Entry 7V69 (electron microscopy, 3.40 A resolution); this record covers chains B and C of the 5 polymer chains in the assembly.

== Chain B ==
Name: Guanine nucleotide-binding protein G(I)/G(S)/G(T) subunit beta-1
From: Homo sapiens
Reference sequence: P62873 (GBB1_HUMAN); residues 2-340 here = UniProt positions 2-340
Sequence (339 residues; numbered 2 to 340; the number before each row is that of its first residue):
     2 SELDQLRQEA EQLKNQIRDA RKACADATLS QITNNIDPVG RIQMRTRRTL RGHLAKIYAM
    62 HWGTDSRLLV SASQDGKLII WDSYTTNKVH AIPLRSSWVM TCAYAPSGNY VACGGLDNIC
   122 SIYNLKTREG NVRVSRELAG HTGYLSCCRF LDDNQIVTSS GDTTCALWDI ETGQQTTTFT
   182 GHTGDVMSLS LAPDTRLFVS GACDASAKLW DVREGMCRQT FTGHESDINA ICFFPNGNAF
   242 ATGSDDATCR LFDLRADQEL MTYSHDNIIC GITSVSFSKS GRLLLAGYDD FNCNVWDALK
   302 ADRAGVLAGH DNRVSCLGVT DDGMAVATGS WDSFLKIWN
Disordered / not traced: 2
UniProt features mapped onto this chain:
  - modified residue: S2 (N-acetylserine), H266 (Phosphohistidine)
  - natural variant: L30 (L30F: In MRD42; uncertain significance), R52 (R52G: In MRD42), G64 (G64V: In MRD42), D76 (D76E: In MRD42; D76G: In MRD42), G77 (G77S: In MRD42), K78 (K78R: In MRD42), I80 (I80N: In MRD42; I80T: In MRD42), H91 (H91R: In MRD42; uncertain significance), A92 (A92T: In MRD42), P94 (P94S: In MRD42), L95 (L95P: In MRD42), R96 (R96L: In MRD42), 5 further natural variant entries in UniProt

== Chain C ==
Name: Guanine nucleotide-binding protein G(I)/G(S)/G(O) subunit gamma-2
From: Homo sapiens
Reference sequence: P59768 (GBG2_HUMAN); numbering as in UniProt (aligned over 1-71)
Sequence (71 residues; row label = number of the first residue in the row):
     1 MASNNTASIA QARKLVEQLK MEANIDRIKV SKAAADLMAY CEAHAKEDPL LTPVPASENP
    61 FREKKFFCAI L
Disordered / not traced: 1-6, 64-71
UniProt features mapped onto this chain:
  - modified residue: A2 (N-acetylalanine), C68 (Cysteine methyl ester)
  - lipidation: C68 (S-geranylgeranyl cysteine)

== Interface between chain B and chain C ==
Pairs across the interface (86; chain B residue first):
  L4(B) - S8(C)
  L7(B) - I9(C)
  L7(B) - A12(C)  hydrophobic
  L7(B) - R13(C)
  L7(B) - V16(C)
  E10(B) - V16(C)
  E10(B) - K20(C)  salt bridge
  A11(B) - V16(C)  hydrophobic
  L14(B) - L19(C)  hydrophobic
  L14(B) - K20(C)
  L14(B) - A23(C)  hydrophobic
  K15(B) - L19(C)
  I18(B) - L19(C)  hydrophobic
  I18(B) - A23(C)  hydrophobic
  A21(B) - R27(C)
  A24(B) - K29(C)  hydrogen bond (backbone-side chain)
  C25(B) - R27(C)
  C25(B) - I28(C)
  C25(B) - K29(C)
  C25(B) - V30(C)  hydrogen bond (backbone-backbone)
  A26(B) - V30(C)  hydrophobic
  D27(B) - V30(C)
  D27(B) - S31(C)  hydrogen bond
  A28(B) - V30(C)
  L30(B) - A34(C)  hydrophobic
  I33(B) - V30(C)
  I33(B) - A34(C)  hydrophobic
  I37(B) - M38(C)  hydrophobic
  I43(B) - L50(C)
  I43(B) - L51(C)
  R48(B) - F61(C)
  R49(B) - F61(C)  hydrogen bond (side chain-backbone)
  R49(B) - R62(C)
  R49(B) - E63(C)  hydrogen bond (side chain-backbone)
  S84(B) - F61(C)
  Y85(B) - P60(C)  hydrophobic
  Y85(B) - F61(C)  hydrophobic
  M217(B) - Q18(C)
  C218(B) - Q18(C)
  C218(B) - E22(C)  hydrogen bond
  R219(B) - E22(C)
  R219(B) - I25(C)
  Q220(B) - I25(C)
  F235(B) - L37(C)  hydrophobic
  F235(B) - Y40(C)  hydrophobic
  F235(B) - C41(C)  hydrophobic
  P236(B) - Y40(C)
  N237(B) - D36(C)  hydrogen bond
  N237(B) - Y40(C)
  N239(B) - D36(C)
  A240(B) - L37(C)  hydrophobic
  D254(B) - A33(C)
  R256(B) - R27(C)
  R256(B) - I28(C)  hydrogen bond (backbone-backbone)
  R256(B) - K32(C)
  R256(B) - A33(C)
  R256(B) - D36(C)
  A257(B) - I28(C)
  Q259(B) - V30(C)
  L261(B) - V30(C)  hydrophobic
  S279(B) - L50(C)
  K280(B) - E47(C)  salt bridge
  S281(B) - Y40(C)
  S281(B) - C41(C)  hydrogen bond (backbone-side chain)
  S281(B) - H44(C)
  S281(B) - D48(C)
  G282(B) - C41(C)
  R283(B) - C41(C)
  R283(B) - L51(C)
  L300(B) - C41(C)  hydrophobic
  D323(B) - E47(C)
  D323(B) - P49(C)
  G324(B) - P49(C)
  G324(B) - L50(C)
  M325(B) - P49(C)  hydrophobic
  M325(B) - L50(C)
  M325(B) - V54(C)  hydrophobic
  M325(B) - N59(C)
  M325(B) - P60(C)
  M325(B) - F61(C)  hydrophobic
  A326(B) - F61(C)  hydrophobic
  V327(B) - L50(C)  hydrophobic
  I338(B) - F61(C)  hydrophobic
  N340(B) - L50(C)
  N340(B) - N59(C)  hydrogen bond
  N340(B) - F61(C)
Interface residues without a listed pair, chain B (52 interface residues in all): W63, D258, L284, V320
Interface residues without a listed pair, chain C (38 interface residues in all): M21, D26

== Summary ==
Chain B and chain C form an interface of 52 and 38 residues respectively, with 10 hydrogen bonds and 2 salt
bridges. Polar pairs include E10(B)-K20(C), K280(B)-E47(C) and A24(B)-K29(C).
Here chain B is Guanine nucleotide-binding protein G(I)/G(S)/G(T) subunit beta-1 and chain C is Guanine
nucleotide-binding protein G(I)/G(S)/G(O) subunit gamma-2, both from Homo sapiens. Entry 7V69 (Cryo-EM
structure of a class A GPCR-G protein complex) was determined by electron microscopy (same publication as 7V68
and 7V6A).
